Entry 9K3K (electron microscopy, 3.12 A resolution); this record covers chains A and B of the 6 polymer chains in the assembly.

[Chain A]
Molecule: Guanine nucleotide-binding protein G(i) subunit alpha-1, Guanine nucleotide-binding protein G(s) subunit alpha isoforms short
From: Homo sapiens
Notes: EC 3.6.5.-
UniProtKB: chimeric construct of P63096, P63092: residues 8-26 from P63096 (GNAI1_HUMAN) positions 1-19 (UniProt number = residue number - 7); residues 27-83 from P63092 positions 27-67 (offset varies); residues 84-204 from P63096 (GNAI1_HUMAN) positions 61-181 (UniProt number = residue number - 23); residues 205-253 from P63092 positions 205-253 (same numbers); residues 264-394 from P63092 positions 264-394 (same numbers)
Amino-acid sequence (361 residues; each row starts with the number of its first residue; note: 26 numbers in that range are skipped by the numbering (no residue carries them; nothing is unmodelled there)):
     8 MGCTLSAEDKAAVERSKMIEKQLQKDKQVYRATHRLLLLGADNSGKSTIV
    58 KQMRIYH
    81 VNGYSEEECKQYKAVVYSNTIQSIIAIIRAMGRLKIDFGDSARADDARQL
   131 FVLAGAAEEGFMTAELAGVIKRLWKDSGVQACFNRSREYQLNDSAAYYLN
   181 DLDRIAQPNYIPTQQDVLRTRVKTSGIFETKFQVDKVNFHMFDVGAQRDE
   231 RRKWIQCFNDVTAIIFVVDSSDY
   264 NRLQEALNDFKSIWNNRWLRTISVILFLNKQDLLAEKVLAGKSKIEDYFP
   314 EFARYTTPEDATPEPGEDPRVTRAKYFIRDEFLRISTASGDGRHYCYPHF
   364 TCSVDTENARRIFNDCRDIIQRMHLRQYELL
Not modelled in the structure: 8-11, 81-203
Sequence notes: engineered mutation Asp49 (Gly in P63092), Asn50 (Glu in P63092), Tyr63 (Leu in P63092), Ala226 (Gly in P63092), Asp249 (Ala in P63092), Asp252 (Ser in P63092), Asp272 (Leu in P63092), Ser366 (Ala in P63092), Ala372 (Ile in P63092), Ile375 (Val in P63092)
Swiss-Prot annotation at these positions:
  - lipidation: Gly9 (N-myristoyl glycine), Cys10 (S-palmitoyl cysteine)
  - region: Asp196 to Thr204 (G2 motif)
  - binding site (GTP): Ser174, Leu198 to Thr204
  - binding site (Mg(2+)): Thr204
  - modified residue: Arg201 (ADP-ribosylarginine)

[Chain B]
Molecule: Guanine nucleotide-binding protein G(I)/G(S)/G(T) subunit beta-1, HiBiT
From: Homo sapiens
UniProtKB: P62873 (GBB1_HUMAN); residue numbers follow UniProt; this construct covers 2-340
Amino-acid sequence (371 residues; each row starts with the number of its first residue; numbers below 1 keep their minus sign (Met-4 is residue -4)):
    -4 MGSLLQSELDQLRQEAEQLKNQIRDARKACADATLSQITNNIDPVGRIQM
    46 RTRRTLRGHLAKIYAMHWGTDSRLLVSASQDGKLIIWDSYTTNKVHAIPL
    96 RSSWVMTCAYAPSGNYVACGGLDNICSIYNLKTREGNVRVSRELAGHTGY
   146 LSCCRFLDDNQIVTSSGDTTCALWDIETGQQTTTFTGHTGDVMSLSLAPD
   196 TRLFVSGACDASAKLWDVREGMCRQTFTGHESDINAICFFPNGNAFATGS
   246 DDATCRLFDLRADQELMTYSHDNIICGITSVSFSKSGRLLLAGYDDFNCN
   296 VWDALKADRAGVLAGHDNRVSCLGVTDDGMAVATGSWDSFLKIWNGSSGG
   346 GGSGGGGSSGVSGWRLFKKIS
Not modelled in the structure: -4 to 3, 344-366
Sequence notes: initiating methionine (-4); expression tag (-3 to 1); linker (341-355)
Swiss-Prot annotation at these positions:
  - modified residue: Ser2 (N-acetylserine), His266 (Phosphohistidine)

[How chain A and chain B interact]
Pairs across the interface - 60 pairs, chain A then chain B:
  Asp16(A) - Asn88(B)
  Ala19(A) - Asn88(B)
  Val20(A) - Asn88(B)
  Arg22(A) - Val90(B)  hydrogen bond (side chain-backbone)
  Arg22(A) - His91(B)
  Ser23(A) - Asn88(B)
  Ser23(A) - Lys89(B)  hydrogen bond (side chain-backbone)
  Ile26(A) - Lys89(B)
  Ile26(A) - Val90(B)
  Ile26(A) - Ala92(B)  hydrophobic
  Glu27(A) - Lys89(B)  salt bridge
  Leu30(A) - Gly53(B)
  Leu30(A) - Ile80(B)  hydrophobic
  Leu30(A) - Lys89(B)
  Asp33(A) - Lys78(B)  salt bridge
  Lys34(A) - Leu55(B)
  Tyr37(A) - Leu55(B)
  Tyr37(A) - Ala56(B)
  Thr204(A) - Asn119(B)  hydrogen bond (backbone-side chain)
  Thr204(A) - His142(B)  hydrogen bond (side chain-backbone)
  Thr204(A) - Thr143(B)
  Ser205(A) - Asn119(B)
  Gly206(A) - Leu117(B)
  Gly206(A) - Asn119(B)
  Phe222(A) - Trp99(B)
  Ala226(A) - Asn119(B)
  Ala226(A) - Thr143(B)
  Ala226(A) - Gly144(B)
  Gln227(A) - Leu117(B)  hydrogen bond (side chain-backbone)
  Gln227(A) - Asn119(B)
  Gln227(A) - Gly144(B)
  Gln227(A) - Tyr145(B)  hydrogen bond (side chain-backbone)
  Arg228(A) - Gly162(B)
  Arg228(A) - Thr164(B)
  Arg228(A) - Asp186(B)  salt bridge
  Glu230(A) - Asp186(B)
  Arg232(A) - Cys204(B)
  Arg232(A) - Asp228(B)  salt bridge
  Lys233(A) - Tyr145(B)
  Lys233(A) - Met188(B)
  Lys233(A) - Cys204(B)
  Lys233(A) - Asp228(B)
  Lys233(A) - Asn230(B)  hydrogen bond
  Lys233(A) - Asp246(B)  salt bridge
  Trp234(A) - Leu117(B)  hydrophobic
  Gln236(A) - Lys57(B)
  Gln236(A) - Tyr59(B)  hydrogen bond (backbone-side chain)
  Gln236(A) - Arg314(B)
  Cys237(A) - Lys57(B)  hydrogen bond (backbone-side chain)
  Cys237(A) - Tyr59(B)
  Cys237(A) - Gln75(B)
  Cys237(A) - Trp99(B)
  Cys237(A) - Met101(B)  hydrophobic
  Phe238(A) - Trp99(B)  hydrophobic
  Phe238(A) - Leu117(B)  hydrophobic
  Asn239(A) - Trp332(B)
  Asp240(A) - Lys57(B)
  Arg280(A) - Asp290(B)
  Trp281(A) - Arg314(B)
  Trp281(A) - Trp332(B)  hydrophobic
Other interface residues (no listed pair), chain A (31 interface residues in all): Ile207, Val241
Other interface residues (no listed pair), chain B (41 interface residues in all): Asp76, Thr86, Ser97, Ser98, Asp118, Ala140, Asp163, Gly185, Cys271

[In short]
The interface between chain A and chain B involves 31 residues on one side and 41 on the other; the contacts
include 9 hydrogen bonds and 5 salt bridges. Polar contacts include Glu27(A)-Lys89(B), Asp33(A)-Lys78(B) and
Arg228(A)-Asp186(B).
Chain A is Guanine nucleotide-binding protein G(i) subunit alpha-1, Guanine nucleotide-binding protein G(s)
subunit alpha isoforms short and chain B is Guanine nucleotide-binding protein G(I)/G(S)/G(T) subunit beta-1,
HiBiT, both from Homo sapiens; the structure, Cryo-EM structure of the unliganded human melanocortin receptor
4 (MC4R)-Gs complex, was determined by electron microscopy, deposited together with 9K3F, 9K3H, 9K3L and 9K3P.
